6YNW - chains g and d of the 13 polymer chains in the assembly; structure by electron microscopy, 3.10 A resolution.

[Chain g]
Protein: subunit gamma
From: Tetrahymena thermophila
UniProtKB: Q22Z05 (Q22Z05_TETTS); residue numbers follow UniProt; this construct covers 1-299
Sequence (299 residues; each row starts with the number of its first residue):
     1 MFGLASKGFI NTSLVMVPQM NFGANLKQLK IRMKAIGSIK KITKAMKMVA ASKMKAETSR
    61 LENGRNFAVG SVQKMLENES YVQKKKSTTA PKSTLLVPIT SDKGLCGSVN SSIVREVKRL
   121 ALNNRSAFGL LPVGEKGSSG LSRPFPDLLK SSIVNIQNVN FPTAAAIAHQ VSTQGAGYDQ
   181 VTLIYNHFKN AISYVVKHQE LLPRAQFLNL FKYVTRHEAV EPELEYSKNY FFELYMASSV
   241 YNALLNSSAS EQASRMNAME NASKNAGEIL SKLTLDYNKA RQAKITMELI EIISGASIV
Disordered / not traced: 1-40, 265-299

[Chain d]
Protein: subunit delta
From: Tetrahymena thermophila
UniProtKB: Q22ZH1 (Q22ZH1_TETTS); residue numbers follow UniProt; this construct covers 1-158
Sequence (158 residues; row label = number of the first residue in the row):
     1 MFTRFVTQPT LLTQTQRALF SALTKKQKME VTLRTPYKEY LANFDGFSRI TAKTNEASLV
    61 IQNKTPASLY VLPPGPLKIR FTSEVKNVSG DFLHTGGWVI VHADNTCEIN VMDLFDRKEV
   121 RADQFEKGNI QDLDTLAGKY AAKSRKSTVR LFTKATTQ
Disordered / not traced: 1-23, 158

[Interface between chain g and chain d]
Residue-residue contacts - 43 pairs, chain g then chain d:
  Asn63(g) - Tyr37(d)  hydrogen bond (side chain-backbone)
  Asn63(g) - Lys38(d)
  Gly64(g) - Pro36(d)
  Asn66(g) - Arg34(d)  hydrogen bond (backbone-side chain)
  Phe67(g) - Arg34(d)
  Phe67(g) - Thr35(d)
  Phe67(g) - Pro36(d)
  Phe67(g) - Asn110(d)
  Phe67(g) - Val111(d)
  Ala68(g) - Arg34(d)
  Ala68(g) - Asn110(d)
  Ser71(g) - Glu108(d)  hydrogen bond
  Lys74(g) - His102(d)
  Met75(g) - Leu69(d)  hydrophobic
  Asn78(g) - Ala103(d)
  Asn160(g) - Tyr37(d)
  Phe161(g) - Tyr37(d)  hydrogen bond (backbone-side chain)
  Phe161(g) - Met112(d)  hydrophobic
  Pro162(g) - Tyr37(d)
  Arg216(g) - Ala67(d)
  Arg216(g) - Ala103(d)
  His217(g) - Ala67(d)
  His217(g) - Leu69(d)
  His217(g) - Val101(d)
  Glu218(g) - Ala67(d)  hydrogen bond (backbone-backbone)
  Glu218(g) - Ser68(d)
  Glu218(g) - Leu69(d)  hydrogen bond (backbone-backbone)
  Ala219(g) - Leu69(d)
  Val220(g) - Glu56(d)
  Glu221(g) - Thr54(d)  hydrogen bond
  Glu221(g) - Asn55(d)  hydrogen bond (backbone-side chain)
  Glu221(g) - Glu56(d)
  Glu221(g) - Ala57(d)
  Glu221(g) - Tyr70(d)
  Pro222(g) - Val71(d)
  Tyr230(g) - Trp98(d)
  Phe231(g) - Leu69(d)  hydrophobic
  Phe231(g) - Tyr70(d)
  Phe231(g) - Trp98(d)  hydrophobic
  Phe231(g) - Ile100(d)  hydrophobic
  Leu234(g) - Trp98(d)  hydrophobic
  Tyr241(g) - Pro36(d)  hydrogen bond (side chain-backbone)
  Tyr241(g) - Tyr37(d)
Interface residues without a listed pair, chain g (24 interface residues in all): Phe211
Interface residues without a listed pair, chain d (25 interface residues in all): Glu39, Val99

[Overview]
24 residues of chain g face 25 of chain d across their interface; the contacts include 9 hydrogen bonds. Among
the polar pairs are Asn63(g)-Tyr37(d), Asn66(g)-Arg34(d) and Ser71(g)-Glu108(d).
Chain g is subunit gamma and chain d is subunit delta, both from Tetrahymena thermophila; the structure,
Cryo-EM structure of Tetrahymena thermophila mitochondrial ATP synthase - central stalk/cring, was determined
by electron microscopy (same publication as 6YNV, 6YNX, 6YNY, 6YNZ and 6YO0).
